Entry 7SC7 (electron microscopy, 2.80 A resolution); this record covers chains BX and CL of the 86 polymer chains in the assembly.

# Chain BX
Molecule: Allophycocyanin beta chain
From: Synechocystis sp. PCC 6803 substr. Kazusa
UniProtKB: Q01952 (APCB_SYNY3); numbering as in UniProt (aligned over 1-161)
Amino-acid sequence (161 residues; numbered 1 to 161; the number before each row is that of its first residue):
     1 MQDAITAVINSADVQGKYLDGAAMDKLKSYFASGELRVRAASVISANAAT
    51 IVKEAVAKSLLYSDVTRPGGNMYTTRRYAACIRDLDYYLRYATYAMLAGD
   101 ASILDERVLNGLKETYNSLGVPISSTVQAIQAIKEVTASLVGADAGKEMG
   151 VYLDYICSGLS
Glycans and other covalent adducts: phycocyanobilin (CYC) linked to C81
Small-molecule neighbours:
  - phycocyanobilin (CYC), molecule 1: L60, V65, N71, M72, R76, R77, A80, R83, D84, L85, Y87, Y88, R107, V108, L112, T115, Y116, L119, V121, P122, S125, T126, A129
  - phycocyanobilin (CYC), molecule 2: L61, Y62, S63, T66, Y73, T75, Y78
Curated features (UniProtKB/Swiss-Prot):
  - binding site ((2R,3E)-phycocyanobilin): C81
  - modified residue: N71 (N4-methylasparagine)

# Chain CL
Molecule: Phycobiliprotein ApcE
From: Synechocystis sp. PCC 6803 substr. Kazusa
Notes: EC 4.-.-.-
UniProtKB: Q55544 (APCE_SYNY3); residue numbers follow UniProt; this construct covers 1-896
Amino-acid sequence (896 residues; numbered 1 to 896; the number before each row is that of its first residue):
     1 MSVKASGGSSLARPQLYQTVPVSAISQAEQQDRFLEGSELNELTAYFQSG
    51 ALRLEIAETLTQNADLIVSRAANRIFTGGSPLSYLEKPVERQPALVGASS
   101 DSRNGSVTYAESNGSGGLFGGLRSVFSSTGPIPPGFRPINIARYGPSNMQ
   151 KSLRDMSWFLRYTTYAIVAGDPNIIVVNTRGLKEVIENACSIDATIVAIQ
   201 EMRAASADYFRNNAQAKEIVLQYFDILLSEFKAPTPANKVRQGPSNDIQG
   251 LELPQSYFNAAAKRQKYAMKPGLSALEKNAVIKAAYRQIFERDITKAYSQ
   301 SISYLESQVRNGDISMKEFVRRLAKSPLYRKQFFEPFINSRALELAFRHI
   351 LGRGPSSREEVQKYFSIVSSGGLPALVDALVDSQEYADYFGEETVPYLRG
   401 LGVEAQECRNWGMQQDLFSYSAPFRKVPQFITTFAQYDRPLPDQHVYGSG
   451 NDPLEIQFGAIFPKETRNPSKRPAPFNKDTKRILIHRGPAVNNQVGNPSA
   501 VGEFPGSLGAKVFRLNGGLPGAKVGKNTGTSVKFGESSTQALIRAAYRQV
   551 FGRDLYEGQRLSVAEIQLENGDISVREFIKRLAKSELFLKLYWAPHYVCK
   601 AIEYMHRRLLGRPTYGRQEMNQYFDIASKQGFYAVVEAMIDSKEYSDAFG
   651 EDTVPYERYLTPGGLQMRSARVGSLREDIGQRVDKEVTPRFVELGQVSAI
   701 RTEPEIAYRSNQGVTRQRQQTKVFKLVSTYDKVAVKNAIRAAYRQVFERD
   751 LEPYIINSEFTALESKLSNNEINVKEFIEGLGTSELYMKEFYAPYPNTKV
   801 IEMGTKHFLGRAPLNQKEIQQYNQILASQGLKAFIGAMVNGMEYLQTFGE
   851 DTVPYRRFPTLPAANFPNTERLYNKLTKQDKELVVPSFTPVVKVGG
Unresolved in the structure: 1, 87-130, 896
Glycans and other covalent adducts: phycocyanobilin (CYC) linked to C190
Small-molecule neighbours:
  - phycocyanobilin (CYC), molecule 1: P14, Q249, L251, L253, Y257, L401, A405, Q406, E407, C408
  - phycocyanobilin (CYC), molecule 2: Y144, N148, K151, S152, R154, D155, M156, W158, F159, Y162, N178, T179, L182, I186, A189, S191, T195
  - phycocyanobilin (CYC), molecule 3: R292, Y298, Y420, F424
  - phycocyanobilin (CYC), molecule 4: Y304, S307, Q308, R310, N311
  - phycocyanobilin (CYC), molecule 5: I338, N339, S340, R358, Q362, F365, I431
  - phycocyanobilin (CYC), molecule 6: Y447, Y597, V598, C599, R617, N621, F624
  - phycocyanobilin (CYC), molecule 7: I456, Q457, F458, G459, I461, R553, Y592
  - phycocyanobilin (CYC), molecule 8: I483, L484, I485, H486, A490, N493, V495
  - phycocyanobilin (CYC), molecule 9: K533, V563, I566, Q567, E569, N570
  - phycocyanobilin (CYC), molecule 10: G713, V714, R718, P859, T860, L861, P862, A863, F866
  - phycocyanobilin (CYC), molecule 11: K732, A762, S765, K766, S768, N769, E771
  - phycocyanobilin (CYC), molecule 12: R749, Y754, L876, T877, K878
  - phycocyanobilin (CYC), molecule 13: N797, T798, Q816, I819, Q820, N823
Curated features (UniProtKB/Swiss-Prot):
  - binding site ((2R,3E)-phycocyanobilin): C190

# Chain BX / chain CL interface
Pairs across the interface (40; chain BX residue first):
  N10(BX) - R676(CL)
  V14(BX) - D678(CL)
  V14(BX) - V683(CL)  hydrophobic
  Q15(BX) - E677(CL)
  Q15(BX) - D684(CL)
  Q15(BX) - K685(CL)
  Q15(BX) - E686(CL)  hydrogen bond (side chain-backbone)
  G16(BX) - K685(CL)
  K17(BX) - K685(CL)
  K17(BX) - E686(CL)
  A79(BX) - Y556(CL)
  A80(BX) - Y556(CL)
  R83(BX) - F458(CL)
  R83(BX) - R553(CL)
  Y87(BX) - Q457(CL)
  Y87(BX) - F458(CL)  hydrophobic
  Y87(BX) - R553(CL)
  Y87(BX) - D554(CL)
  Y91(BX) - Q457(CL)  hydrogen bond
  S102(BX) - S674(CL)
  D105(BX) - R668(CL)
  D105(BX) - R671(CL)  salt bridge
  D105(BX) - G673(CL)  hydrogen bond (side chain-backbone)
  D105(BX) - S674(CL)
  E106(BX) - R668(CL)
  E106(BX) - S674(CL)
  R107(BX) - Q457(CL)  hydrogen bond (backbone-side chain)
  L109(BX) - R671(CL)
  N110(BX) - E455(CL)
  N110(BX) - I456(CL)
  N110(BX) - M667(CL)
  N110(BX) - R668(CL)
  G111(BX) - L454(CL)
  T115(BX) - L454(CL)
  T115(BX) - I456(CL)
  T115(BX) - I461(CL)
  N117(BX) - R467(CL)  hydrogen bond (backbone-side chain)
  S118(BX) - I461(CL)
  S118(BX) - R467(CL)  hydrogen bond (backbone-side chain)
  Y155(BX) - G673(CL)  hydrogen bond (side chain-backbone)
Interface residues without a listed pair, chain BX (27 interface residues in all): Q2, R76, D84, E114, L119, G159
Interface residues without a listed pair, chain CL (24 interface residues in all): G552, V672

# In short
27 residues of chain BX and 24 residues of chain CL are in contact, with 7 hydrogen bonds and 1 salt bridge.
Among the polar pairs are D105(BX)-R671(CL), Q15(BX)-E686(CL) and Y91(BX)-Q457(CL). Bound to chain BX:
phycocyanobilin. Bound to chain CL: 12 copies of phycocyanobilin.
Chain BX is Allophycocyanin beta chain and chain CL is Phycobiliprotein ApcE, both from Synechocystis sp. PCC
6803 substr. Kazusa; the structure, Synechocystis PCC 6803 Phycobilisome core from up-down rod conformation,
was determined by electron microscopy, deposited together with 7SC9, 7SCB and 7SCC.
